Entry 8J7U (electron microscopy, 3.12 A resolution); this record covers chains E and D of the 6 polymer chains in the assembly.

# Chain E
Protein: Heavy chain of YN7114-08 Fab
From: Mus musculus
Notes: antibody fragment or engineered binder
Sequence (234 residues; row label = number of the first residue in the row):
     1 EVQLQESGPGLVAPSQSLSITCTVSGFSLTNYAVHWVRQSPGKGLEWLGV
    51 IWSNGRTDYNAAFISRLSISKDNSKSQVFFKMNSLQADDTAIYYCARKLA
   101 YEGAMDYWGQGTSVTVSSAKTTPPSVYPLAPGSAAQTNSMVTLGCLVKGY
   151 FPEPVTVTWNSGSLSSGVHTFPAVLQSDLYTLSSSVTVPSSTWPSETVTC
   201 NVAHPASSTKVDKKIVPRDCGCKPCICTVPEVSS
Not modelled in the structure: 219-234
Disulfides: C22-C95, C145-C200

# Chain D
Protein: Light chain of YN7114-08 Fab
From: Mus musculus
Notes: antibody fragment or engineered binder
Sequence (218 residues; numbered 1 to 218; the number before each row is that of its first residue):
     1 DIVLTQSPASLAVSLRRRATISCRASESVDGYGHSFMHWYQQKSGQPPKL
    51 LIYRASNLESGVPARFSGSGSRTDFTLTIDPVEADDAATYYCQQSNEDPY
   101 TFGSGTKLEIKRADAAPTVSIFPPSSEQLTSGGASVVCFLNNFYPKDINV
   151 KWKIDGSERQNGVLNSWTDQDSKDSTYSMSSTLTLTKDEYERHNSYTCEA
   201 THKTSTSPIVKSFNRNEC
Not modelled in the structure: 216-218
Disulfides: C23-C92, C138-C198

# How chain E and chain D interact
Residue-residue contacts (10):
  E1(E) with G61(D); V62(D); P63(D)
  V2(E) with S60(D)
  G26(E) with S60(D); G61(D), hydrogen bond (backbone-backbone)
  N31(E) with Y53(D); N57(D)
  Y32(E) with S60(D)
  R97(E) with S60(D), hydrogen bond
Interface residues without a listed pair, chain E (8 interface residues in all): F27, Y101
Interface residues without a listed pair, chain D (8 interface residues in all): R54, E59

# Overview
The chain E/chain D interface involves 8 residues from each chain, with 2 hydrogen bonds. Polar contacts
include R97(E)-S60(D) and G26(E)-G61(D).
Chain E is Heavy chain of YN7114-08 Fab and chain D is Light chain of YN7114-08 Fab, both from Mus musculus;
the structure, Cryo-EM structure of hZnT7-Fab complex in zinc-bound state, was determined by electron
microscopy, deposited together with 8J7T, 8J7V, 8J7W, 8J7X, 8J7Y and 8J80.
